PDB entry 6WGC | electron microscopy, 4.30 A resolution (low resolution: residue-level contacts below are approximate; hydrogen-bond / salt-bridge calls are withheld) | chains 9 and A of the 11 polymer chains in the assembly

== Chain 9 ==
Name: Cell division control protein 6
Source organism: Saccharomyces cerevisiae
Reference sequence: P09119 (CDC6_YEAST); residue numbers follow UniProt; this construct covers 1-513
Sequence (513 residues; row label = number of the first residue in the row):
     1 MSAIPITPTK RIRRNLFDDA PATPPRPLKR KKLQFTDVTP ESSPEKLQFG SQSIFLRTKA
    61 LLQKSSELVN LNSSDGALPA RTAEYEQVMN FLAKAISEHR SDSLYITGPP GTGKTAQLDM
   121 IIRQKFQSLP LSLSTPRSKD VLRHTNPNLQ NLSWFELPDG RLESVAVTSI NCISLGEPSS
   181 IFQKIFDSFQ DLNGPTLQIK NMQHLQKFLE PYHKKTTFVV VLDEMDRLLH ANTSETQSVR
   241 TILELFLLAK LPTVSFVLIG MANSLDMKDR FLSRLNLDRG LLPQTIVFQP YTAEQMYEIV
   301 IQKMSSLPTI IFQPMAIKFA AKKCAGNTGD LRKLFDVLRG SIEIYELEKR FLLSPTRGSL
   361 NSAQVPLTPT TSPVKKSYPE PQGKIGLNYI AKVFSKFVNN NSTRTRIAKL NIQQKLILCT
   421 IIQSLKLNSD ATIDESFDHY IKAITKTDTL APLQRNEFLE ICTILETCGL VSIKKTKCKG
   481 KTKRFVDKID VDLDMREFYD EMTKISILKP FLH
Unresolved in the structure: 1-58, 69-79, 130-162, 350-386, 513
Ligand contacts: ATP-gamma-S (AGS; phosphothiophosphoric acid-adenylate ester): T82, G108, P109, P110, G111, T112, G113, K114, T115, A116, E224, Y291, Q295, M296, I299, D330, R332, K333
Curated features (UniProtKB/Swiss-Prot):
  - motif: P27 to L33 (Nuclear localization signal)
  - binding site (ATP): G108 to T115
  - modified residue: T368 (Phosphothreonine)
  - mutagenesis: K29 (K29R/T: Impairs nuclear localization), K114 (K114E: Impairs ORC1-binding and leads to defective association with chromatin)

== Chain A ==
Name: Origin recognition complex subunit 1
Source organism: Saccharomyces cerevisiae
Reference sequence: P54784 (ORC1_YEAST); residues 1-913 here = UniProt positions 1-913
Sequence (913 residues; each row starts with the number of its first residue):
     1 MAKTLKDLQG WEIITTDEQG NIIDGGQKRL RRRGAKTEHY LKRSSDGIKL GRGDSVVMHN
    61 EAAGTYSVYM IQELRLNTLN NVVELWALTY LRWFEVNPLA HYRQFNPDAN ILNRPLNYYN
   121 KLFSETANKN ELYLTAELAE LQLFNFIRVA NVMDGSKWEV LKGNVDPERD FTVRYICEPT
   181 GEKFVDINIE DVKAYIKKVE PREAQEYLKD LTLPSKKKEI KRGPQKKDKA TQTAQISDAE
   241 TRATDITDNE DGNEDESSDY ESPSDIDVSE DMDSGEISAD ELEEEEDEEE DEDEEEKEAR
   301 HTNSPRKRGR KIKLGKDDID ASVQPPPKKR GRKPKDPSKP RQMLLISSCR ANNTPVIRKF
   361 TKKNVARAKK KYTPFSKRFK SIAAIPDLTS LPEFYGNSSE LMASRFENKL KTTQKHQIVE
   421 TIFSKVKKQL NSSYVKEEIL KSANFQDYLP ARENEFASIY LSAYSAIESD SATTIYVAGT
   481 PGVGKTLTVR EVVKELLSSS AQREIPDFLY VEINGLKMVK PTDCYETLWN KVSGERLTWA
   541 ASMESLEFYF KRVPKNKKKT IVVLLDELDA MVTKSQDIMY NFFNWTTYEN AKLIVIAVAN
   601 TMDLPERQLG NKITSRIGFT RIMFTGYTHE ELKNIIDLRL KGLNDSFFYV DTKTGNAILI
   661 DAAGNDTTVK QTLPEDVRKV RLRMSADAIE IASRKVASVS GDARRALKVC KRAAEIAEKH
   721 YMAKHGYGYD GKTVIEDENE EQIYDDEDKD LIESNKAKDD NDDDDDNDGV QTVHITHVMK
   781 ALNETLNSHV ITFMTRLSFT AKLFIYALLN LMKKNGSQEQ ELGDIVDEIK LLIEVNGSNK
   841 FVMEIAKTLF QQGSDNISEQ LRIISWDFVL NQLLDAGILF KQTMKNDRIC CVKLNISVEE
   901 AKRAMNEDET LRN
Unresolved in the structure: 1-403, 435-447, 500-506, 556-559, 660-676, 731-768, 908-913
Ligand contacts: ATP-gamma-S (AGS; phosphothiophosphoric acid-adenylate ester): S432, S433, L449, P450, T480, P481, G482, V483, G484, K485, T486, L487, E567, Y627, I635, R639, A703, R704, L707
Curated features (UniProtKB/Swiss-Prot):
  - binding site (ATP): V435, G479 to L487, E567, N600, R704, G726 to T733
  - binding site (Mg(2+)): D566, E567
  - modified residue: S237 (Phosphoserine)

== Chain 9 / chain A interface ==
Contacting residue pairs (48):
  G111(9) with S615(A)
  N171(9) with E547(A); N584(A)
  I173(9) with Y580(A); N581(A); N584(A)
  S174(9) with M543(A); E544(A)
  E224(9) with Y580(A); K612(A)
  D226(9) with K612(A)
  R227(9) with D577(A)
  N263(9) with N611(A); K612(A)
  D330(9) with S615(A)
  V337(9) with F619(A)
  R339(9) with T473(A)
  Y389(9) with T620(A)
  V393(9) with F619(A)
  D434(9) with N895(A); I896(A); S897(A)
  F437(9) with S897(A); E899(A); E900(A)
  D438(9) with V898(A); E899(A)
  I441(9) with E899(A)
  R455(9) with I896(A)
  N456(9) with L786(A)
  E457(9) with L786(A)
  E460(9) with V699(A); T785(A); L786(A)
  T463(9) with V699(A)
  I464(9) with S698(A); V699(A)
  T467(9) with V699(A)
  G480(9) with F880(A); Q882(A); T883(A)
  K481(9) with F880(A); K881(A); Q882(A); T883(A)
  R484(9) with F880(A); K893(A); N895(A)
Other interface residues (no listed pair), chain 9 (37 interface residues in all): E67, P110, T115, E343, E346, I390, F394, K396, F397, L453
Other interface residues (no listed pair), chain A (39 interface residues in all): L461, S465, S575, Q576, Y588, M602, R616, R621, S700, N787, S788

== Summary ==
37 residues of chain 9 and 39 residues of chain A are in contact. Chain 9 binds ATP-gamma-S. Bound to chain A:
ATP-gamma-S.
Chain 9 is Cell division control protein 6 and chain A is Origin recognition complex subunit 1, both from
Saccharomyces cerevisiae; the structure, Atomic model of semi-attached mutant OCCM-DNA complex
(ORC-Cdc6-Cdt1-Mcm2-7 with Mcm6 WHD truncation), was determined by electron microscopy together with 6WGF,
6WGG and 6WGI from the same study.
